Entry 6DBF (X-ray diffraction, 1.55 A resolution); this record covers chains A and B.

# Chain A
Molecule: Listeria virulence factor InlB
Organism: Listeria monocytogenes
UniProt: Q45GD4 (Q45GD4_LISMN); residues 37-249 here correspond to UniProt positions 36-248 (UniProt number = residue number - 1)
Sequence (229 residues; row label = number of the first residue in the row):
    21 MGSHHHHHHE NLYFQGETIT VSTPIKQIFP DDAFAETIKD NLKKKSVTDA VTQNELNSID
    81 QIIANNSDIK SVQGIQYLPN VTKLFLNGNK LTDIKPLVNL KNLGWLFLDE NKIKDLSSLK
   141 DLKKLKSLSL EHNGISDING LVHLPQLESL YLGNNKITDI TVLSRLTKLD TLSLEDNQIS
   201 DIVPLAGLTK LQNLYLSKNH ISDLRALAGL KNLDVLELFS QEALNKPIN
Disordered / not traced: 21-36, 245-249
Construct notes: initiating methionine (21); expression tag (22-36); conflict Val118 (Thr117 in Q45GD4), Ala243 (Cys242 in Q45GD4)

# Chain B
Molecule: InlB specific VHH R303
Organism: Camelus dromedarius
Notes: antibody fragment or engineered binder
Sequence (142 residues; each row starts with the number of its first residue):
     1 QVKLEESGGG SVQAGGSLRL SCAASGHTYS TYCMGWFRQV PGKEREGVAR INVGGSSTWY
    61 ADSVRDRFTI SQDNAKNTVY LQMNSLKLED TAIYYCTLHR FCNTWSLGTL NVWGQGTQVT
   121 VSSGSEQKLI SEEDLNHHHH HH
Disordered / not traced: 41-42, 124-142
Cystine bridges: Cys22-Cys96, Cys33-Cys102

# How chain A and chain B interact
Residue-residue contacts (29):
  Ile83(A) with Thr109(B)
  Asn85(A) with Leu110(B)
  Lys103(A) with Leu107(B)
  Phe105(A) with Thr109(B); Leu110(B), hydrophobic
  Trp125(A) with Asn103(B); Leu107(B), hydrophobic
  Phe127(A) with Thr104(B); Leu107(B), hydrophobic; Leu110(B), hydrophobic
  Ser169(A) with Asn103(B), hydrogen bond
  Tyr171(A) with Phe101(B), hydrophobic; Asn103(B); Thr104(B)
  Asp190(A) with Asn103(B), hydrogen bond
  Thr191(A) with Asn103(B), hydrogen bond
  Glu195(A) with Arg100(B), salt bridge
  Gln212(A) with Ser57(B), hydrogen bond
  Tyr215(A) with Thr31(B); Phe101(B), hydrophobic
  Asp234(A) with Gly55(B); Ser56(B), hydrogen bond; Ser57(B), hydrogen bond (side chain-backbone)
  Val235(A) with Thr31(B); Asn52(B)
  Glu237(A) with Ser30(B); Thr31(B), hydrogen bond; Arg100(B), salt bridge
  Phe239(A) with Ser30(B)
Interface residues without a listed pair, chain A (21 interface residues in all): Gln81, Asn107, Glu168, Ser193
Interface features reported in the paper:
  - residue pairs: Ser169(A)-Asn103(B) (hydrogen bond), Tyr171(A)-Thr104(B) (hydrogen bond), Asp190(A)-Asn103(B) (hydrogen bond), Thr191(A)-Asn103(B) (hydrogen bond), Glu195(A)-Arg100(B) (salt bridge), Tyr215(A)-Arg100(B), Asp234(A)-Ser56(B) (hydrogen bond), Glu237(A)-Arg100(B) (salt bridge), Ser57(B)-Asp234(A) (hydrogen bond)
  - epitope / paratope residues, chain A: Phe105(A), Trp125(A), Ser169(A), Tyr171(A), Asp190(A), Thr191(A), Glu195(A), Tyr215(A), Asp234(A), Glu237(A)
  - epitope / paratope residues, chain B: Ser56(B), Ser57(B), Arg100(B), Asn103(B), Thr104(B)

# In short
Chain A and chain B form an interface of 21 and 13 residues respectively, with 7 hydrogen bonds and 2 salt
bridges. Polar pairs include Glu195(A)-Arg100(B), Glu237(A)-Arg100(B) and Ser169(A)-Asn103(B). The paper
describes hydrogen bonds between Ser169(A) and Asn103(B), Tyr171(A) and Thr104(B) and Asp190(A) and Asn103(B)
among others; salt bridges between Glu195(A) and Arg100(B) and Glu237(A) and Arg100(B); a contact between
Tyr215(A) and Arg100(B). From the paper: epitope/paratope residues Phe105(A), Trp125(A) and Ser56(B) among
others.
Here chain A is Listeria virulence factor InlB (Listeria monocytogenes) and chain B is InlB specific VHH R303
(Camelus dromedarius). Entry 6DBF (Crystal Structure of VHH R303 in complex with InlB-LRR) was determined by
X-ray diffraction, deposited together with 6DBA, 6DBD, 6DBE and 6DBG.
